Entry 4O4H (X-ray diffraction, 2.10 A resolution); this record covers chains B and F of the 6 polymer chains in the assembly.

# Chain B
Molecule: Tubulin beta-2B chain
Source organism: Bos taurus
UniProt: Q6B856 (TBB2B_BOVIN); the author numbering skips numbers that UniProt does not, so the offset changes along the chain: 1-42 = UniProt 1-42; 45-360 = UniProt 43-358; 369-455 = UniProt 359-445
Chain sequence (445 residues; each row starts with the number of its first residue; note: 10 numbers in that range are skipped by the numbering (no residue carries them; nothing is unmodelled there)):
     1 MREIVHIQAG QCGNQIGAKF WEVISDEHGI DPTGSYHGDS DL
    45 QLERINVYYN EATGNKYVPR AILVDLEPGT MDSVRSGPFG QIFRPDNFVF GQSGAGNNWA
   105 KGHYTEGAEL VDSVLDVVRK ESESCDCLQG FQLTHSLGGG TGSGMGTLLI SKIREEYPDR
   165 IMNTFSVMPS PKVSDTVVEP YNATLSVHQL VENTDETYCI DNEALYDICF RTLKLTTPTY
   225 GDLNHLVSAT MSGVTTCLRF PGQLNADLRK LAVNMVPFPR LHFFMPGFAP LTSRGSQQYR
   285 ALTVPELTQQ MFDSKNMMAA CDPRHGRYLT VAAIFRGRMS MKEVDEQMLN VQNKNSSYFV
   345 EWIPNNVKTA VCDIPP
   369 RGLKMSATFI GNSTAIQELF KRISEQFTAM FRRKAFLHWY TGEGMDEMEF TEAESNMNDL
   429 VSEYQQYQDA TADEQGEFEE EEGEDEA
Not modelled in the structure: 278-281, 441-455
Bound ions: Mg2+: Q11 (together with GDP); Ca2+ near E113 (its only coordinating residue here)
Ligand contacts:
  - GDP (guanosine-5'-diphosphate): A9, G10, Q11, C12, Q15, I16, D69, N101, S140, G142, G143, G144, T145, G146, S147, V171, P173, V177, D179, E183, N206, L209, Y224, L227, N228
  - Laulimalide (LLM): T292, Q293, F296, D297, S298, P307, R308, Y312, N334, V335, K338, N339, Y342, F343
Curated features (UniProtKB/Swiss-Prot):
  - motif: M1 to I4 (MREI motif)
  - binding site (GTP): Q11, E71, S140, G144, T145, G146, N206, N228
  - binding site (Mg(2+)): E71
  - modified residue: S40 (Phosphoserine), T57 (Phosphothreonine), K60 (N6-acetyllysine), S174 (Phosphoserine), T287 (Phosphothreonine), T292 (Phosphothreonine), R320 (Omega-N-methylarginine), E448 (5-glutamyl polyglutamate)
  - cross-link (Glycyl lysine isopeptide (Lys-Gly)): K60 (interchain with G-Cter in ubiquitin), K326 (interchain with G-Cter in ubiquitin)

# Chain F
Molecule: Tubulin-tyrosine ligase
Source organism: Gallus gallus
UniProt: E1BQ43 (E1BQ43_CHICK); residues 1-378 here = UniProt positions 1-378
Chain sequence (384 residues; each row starts with the number of its first residue):
     1 MYTFVVRDEN SSVYAEVSRL LLATGQWKRL RKDNPRFNLM LGERNRLPFG RLGHEPGLVQ
    61 LVNYYRGADK LCRKASLVKL IKTSPELSES CTWFPESYVI YPTNLKTPVA PAQNGIRHLI
   121 NNTRTDEREV FLAAYNRRRE GREGNVWIAK SSAGAKGEGI LISSEASELL DFIDEQGQVH
   181 VIQKYLEKPL LLEPGHRKFD IRSWVLVDHL YNIYLYREGV LRTSSEPYNS ANFQDKTCHL
   241 TNHCIQKEYS KNYGRYEEGN EMFFEEFNQY LMDALNTTLE NSILLQIKHI IRSCLMCIEP
   301 AISTKHLHYQ SFQLFGFDFM VDEELKVWLI EVNGAPACAQ KLYAELCQGI VDVAISSVFP
   361 LADTGQKTSQ PTSIFIKLHH HHHH
Not modelled in the structure: 106-124, 153-157, 363-370, 381-384
Construct notes: expression tag (379-384)
Bound ions: Mg2+ near E331 (its only coordinating residue here)
Ligand contacts: AMP-PCP (ACP; phosphomethylphosphonic acid adenylate ester): K74, P95, I148, K150, Q183, K184, Y185, L186, K198, D200, R202, R222, H239, L240, T241, N242, D318, M320, I330, E331, N333

# Chain B / chain F interface
Contacting residue pairs - 10 pairs, chain B then chain F:
  L333(B) with R36(F); P56(F); G57(F)
  Q336(B) with R36(F)
  N337(B) with R36(F), hydrogen bond; G57(F); L58(F)
  K338(B) with M1(F)
  S340(B) with N34(F), hydrogen bond; R36(F)
Also at the interface, not in a pair above, chain B (6 interface residues in all): A440
Also at the interface, not in a pair above, chain F (9 interface residues in all): T3, L30, D33

# Overview
Chain B and chain F form an interface of 6 and 9 residues respectively; the contacts include 2 hydrogen bonds.
Polar contacts include N337(B)-R36(F) and S340(B)-N34(F). Bound to chain B: GDP and Laulimalide. Ligands of
chain F: AMP-PCP.
Chain B is Tubulin beta-2B chain (Bos taurus) and chain F is Tubulin-tyrosine ligase (Gallus gallus); the
structure, Tubulin-Laulimalide complex, was determined by X-ray diffraction, deposited together with 4O4J,
4O4L and 4O4I.
